PDB entry 5LQW | electron microscopy, 5.80 A resolution (low resolution: residue-level contacts below are approximate; hydrogen-bond / salt-bridge calls are withheld) | chains A and 9 of the 31 polymer chains in the assembly

Chain A:
Protein: Pre-mRNA-splicing factor 8
Source organism: Saccharomyces cerevisiae
Reference sequence: P33334 (PRP8_YEAST); residue numbers follow UniProt; this construct covers 1-2413
Sequence (2413 residues; numbered 1 to 2413; the number before each row is that of its first residue):
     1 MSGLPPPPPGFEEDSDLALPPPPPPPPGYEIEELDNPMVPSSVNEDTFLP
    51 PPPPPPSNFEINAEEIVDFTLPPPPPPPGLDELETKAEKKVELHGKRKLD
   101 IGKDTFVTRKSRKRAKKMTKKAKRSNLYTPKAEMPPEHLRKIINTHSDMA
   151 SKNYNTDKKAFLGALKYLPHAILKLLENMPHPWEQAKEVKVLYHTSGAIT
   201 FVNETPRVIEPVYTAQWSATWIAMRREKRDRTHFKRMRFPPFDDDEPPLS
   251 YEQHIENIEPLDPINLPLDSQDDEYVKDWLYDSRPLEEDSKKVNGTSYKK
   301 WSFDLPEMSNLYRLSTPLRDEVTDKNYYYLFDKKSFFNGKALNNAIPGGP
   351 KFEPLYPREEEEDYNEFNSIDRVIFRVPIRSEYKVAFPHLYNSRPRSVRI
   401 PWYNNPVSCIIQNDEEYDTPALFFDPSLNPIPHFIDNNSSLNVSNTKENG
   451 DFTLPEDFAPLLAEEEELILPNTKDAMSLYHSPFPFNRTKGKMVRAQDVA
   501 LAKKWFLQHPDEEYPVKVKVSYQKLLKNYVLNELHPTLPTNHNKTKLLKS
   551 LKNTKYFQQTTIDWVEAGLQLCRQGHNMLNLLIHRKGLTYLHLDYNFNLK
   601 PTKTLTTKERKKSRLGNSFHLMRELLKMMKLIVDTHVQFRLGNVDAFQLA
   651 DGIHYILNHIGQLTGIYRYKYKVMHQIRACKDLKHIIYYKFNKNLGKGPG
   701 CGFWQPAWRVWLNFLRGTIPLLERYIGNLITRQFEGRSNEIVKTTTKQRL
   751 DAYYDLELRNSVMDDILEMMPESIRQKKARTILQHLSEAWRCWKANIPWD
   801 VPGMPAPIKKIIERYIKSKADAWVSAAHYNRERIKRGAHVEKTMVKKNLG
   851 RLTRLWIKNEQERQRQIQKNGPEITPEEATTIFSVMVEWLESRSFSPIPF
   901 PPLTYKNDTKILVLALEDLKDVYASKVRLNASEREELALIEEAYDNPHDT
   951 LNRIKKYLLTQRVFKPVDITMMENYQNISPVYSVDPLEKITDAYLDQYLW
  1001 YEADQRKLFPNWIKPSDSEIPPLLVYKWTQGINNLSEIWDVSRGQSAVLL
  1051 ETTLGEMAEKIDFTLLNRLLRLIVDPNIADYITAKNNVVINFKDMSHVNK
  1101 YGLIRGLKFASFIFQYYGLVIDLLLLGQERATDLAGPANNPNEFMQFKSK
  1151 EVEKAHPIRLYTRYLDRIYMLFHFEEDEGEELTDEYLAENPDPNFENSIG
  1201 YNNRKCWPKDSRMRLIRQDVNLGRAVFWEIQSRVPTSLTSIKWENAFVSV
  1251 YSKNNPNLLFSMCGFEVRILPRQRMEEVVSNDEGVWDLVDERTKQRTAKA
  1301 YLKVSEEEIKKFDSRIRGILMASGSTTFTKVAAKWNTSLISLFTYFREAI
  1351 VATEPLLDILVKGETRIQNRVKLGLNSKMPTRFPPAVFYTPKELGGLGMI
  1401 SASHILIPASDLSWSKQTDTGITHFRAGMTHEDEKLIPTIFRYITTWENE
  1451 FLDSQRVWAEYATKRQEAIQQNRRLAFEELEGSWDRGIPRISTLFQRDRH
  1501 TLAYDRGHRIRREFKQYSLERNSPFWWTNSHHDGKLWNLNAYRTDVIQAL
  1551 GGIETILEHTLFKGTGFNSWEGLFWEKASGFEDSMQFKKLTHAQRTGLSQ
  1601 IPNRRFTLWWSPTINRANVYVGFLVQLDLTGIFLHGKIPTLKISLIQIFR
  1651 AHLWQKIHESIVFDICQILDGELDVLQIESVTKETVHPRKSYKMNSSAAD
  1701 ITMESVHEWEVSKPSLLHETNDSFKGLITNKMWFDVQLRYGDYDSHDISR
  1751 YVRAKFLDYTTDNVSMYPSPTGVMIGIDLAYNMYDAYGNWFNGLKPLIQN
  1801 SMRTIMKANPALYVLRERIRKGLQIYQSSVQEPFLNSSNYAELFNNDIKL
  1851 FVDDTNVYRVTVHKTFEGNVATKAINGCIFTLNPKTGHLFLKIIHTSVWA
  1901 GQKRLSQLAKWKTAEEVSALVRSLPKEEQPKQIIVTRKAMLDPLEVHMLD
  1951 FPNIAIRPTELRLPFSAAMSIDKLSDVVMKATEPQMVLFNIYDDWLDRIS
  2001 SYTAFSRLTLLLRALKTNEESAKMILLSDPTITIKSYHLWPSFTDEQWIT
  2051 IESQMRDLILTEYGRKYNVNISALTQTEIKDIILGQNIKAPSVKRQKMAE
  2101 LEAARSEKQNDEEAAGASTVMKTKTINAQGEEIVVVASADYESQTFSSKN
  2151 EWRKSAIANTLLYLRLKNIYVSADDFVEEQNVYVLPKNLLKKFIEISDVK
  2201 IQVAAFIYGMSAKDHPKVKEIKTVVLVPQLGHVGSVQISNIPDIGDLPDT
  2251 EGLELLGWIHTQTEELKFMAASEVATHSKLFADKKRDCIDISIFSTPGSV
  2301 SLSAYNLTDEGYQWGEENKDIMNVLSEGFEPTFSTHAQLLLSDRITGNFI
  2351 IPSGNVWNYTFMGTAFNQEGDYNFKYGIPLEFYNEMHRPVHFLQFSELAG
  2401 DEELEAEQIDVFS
Unresolved in the structure: 1-130, 429-463, 1410-1433, 1706-1708, 1724-1726, 1829-1832, 2079-2147, 2399-2413
Construct notes: conflict Asn153 (Met in P33334)

Chain 9:
Molecule: actin pre-mRNA
Sequence (572 nucleotides; numbered -63 to 721; 213 numbers in that range are skipped by the numbering (no residue carries them; nothing is unmodelled there); the number before each row is that of its first residue; numbers below 1 keep their minus sign (U-63 is residue -63)):
   -63 UCGACGGAUCCCCCUUUUAGAUUUUUCACGCUUACUGCUUUUUUCUUCCC
   -13 AAGAUCGAAAAUUUACUGAAUUAACAAUGGAUUCUGGUAUGUUC
   244 UAGCGCUUGCACCAUCCCAUUUAACUGUAAGAAGAAUUGCACGGUCCCAA
   294 UUGCUCGAGAGAUUUCUCUUUUACCUUUUUUUACUAUUUUUCACUCUCCC
   344 AUAACCUCCUAUAUUGACUGAUCUGUAAUAACCACGAUAUUAUUGGAAUA
   394 AAUAGGGGCUUGAAAUUUGGAAAAAAAAAAAAAACUGAAAUAUUUUCGUG
   444 AUAAGUGAUAGUGAUAUUCUUCUUUUAUUUGCUACUGUUACUAAGUCUCA
   494 UGUACUAACAUCGAUUGCUUCAUUCUUUUUGUUGCUAUAUUAUAUGUUUA
   544 GAGGUUGCUGCUUUGGUUAUUGAUAACGGUUCUGGUAUGUGUAAAGCCGG
   594 UUUUGCCGGUGACGACGCUCCUCGUGCUGUCUUCCCAUCUAUCGUCGGUA
   644 GACCAAGACACCAAGGUAUCAUGGUCGGUAUGGGUCAAAAAGACUCCUAC
   694 GUUGGUGAUGAAGGGGAAUUCCGGUACC
Unresolved in the structure: -63 to 1, 244-493, 519-721

Interface between chain A and chain 9:
Pairs across the interface (9; chain A residue first):
  Val520(A) - G15(9)
  Arg668(A) - U19(9)
  Ser1377(A) - U18(9)
  Lys1378(A) - A17(9)
  Lys1378(A) - U18(9)
  Met1379(A) - A17(9)
  Met1379(A) - U18(9)
  Pro1380(A) - A17(9)
  Gly1597(A) - G23(9)
Other interface residues (no listed pair), chain A (8 interface residues in all): Lys608
Other interface residues (no listed pair), chain 9 (6 interface residues in all): A25

Summary:
Chain A and chain 9 form an interface of 8 and 6 residues respectively.
Chain A is Pre-mRNA-splicing factor 8 (Saccharomyces cerevisiae) and chain 9 is actin pre-mRNA; the structure,
yeast activated spliceosome, was determined by electron microscopy.
